Entry 6N96 (X-ray diffraction, 1.70 A resolution); this record covers chains A and F of the 6 polymer chains in the assembly.

# Chain A (and F)
Molecule: Methylmalonyl-CoA decarboxylase
Source organism: Escherichia coli (strain K12)
Notes: EC 4.1.1.-; chain F of this document is another copy of the same molecule, construct and numbering; everything in this record applies to it too
Reference sequence: P52045 (SCPB_ECOLI); numbering as in UniProt (aligned over 1-261)
Amino-acid sequence (261 residues; row label = number of the first residue in the row):
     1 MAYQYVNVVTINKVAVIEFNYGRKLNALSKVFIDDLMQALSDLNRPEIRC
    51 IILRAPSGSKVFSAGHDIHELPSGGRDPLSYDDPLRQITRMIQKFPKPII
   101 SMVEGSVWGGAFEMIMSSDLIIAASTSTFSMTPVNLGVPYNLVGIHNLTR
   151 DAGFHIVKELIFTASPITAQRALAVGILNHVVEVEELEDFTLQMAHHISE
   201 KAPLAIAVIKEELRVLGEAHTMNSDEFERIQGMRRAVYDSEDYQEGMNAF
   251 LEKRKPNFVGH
Not modelled in the structure: 1
Differences from the reference sequence: engineered mutation Ala2 (Ser in P52045)
Small-molecule neighbours: LCV / SO5: Lys24, Leu25, Ala27, Lys60, Val61, Ala64, Gly65, His66, Asp67, Ile68, His69, Leu71, Leu85, Trp108, Gly109, Gly110, Met131, Thr132, Pro133, Leu136, Val138, Tyr140, Phe250, Lys253
Swiss-Prot annotation at these positions:
  - binding site (substrate): Ala64 to Ile68, Gly110, Thr132, Lys253

# Interface between chain A and chain F
Residue-residue contacts - 53 pairs, chain A then chain F:
  Gly75(A) - Arg76(F)  hydrogen bond (backbone-side chain)
  Arg76(A) - Gly75(F)  hydrogen bond (side chain-backbone)
  Arg76(A) - Asp239(F)  salt bridge
  Asp77(A) - Arg235(F)  salt bridge
  Ser80(A) - Arg235(F)  hydrogen bond
  Tyr81(A) - Asp225(F)  hydrogen bond
  Tyr81(A) - Glu228(F)
  Tyr81(A) - Arg229(F)
  Arg90(A) - Asp225(F)
  Asn141(A) - Glu228(F)  hydrogen bond
  Leu142(A) - Ser224(F)
  Leu142(A) - Glu228(F)  hydrogen bond (backbone-side chain)
  Val143(A) - Ser224(F)
  Val143(A) - Asp225(F)
  Val143(A) - Glu228(F)  hydrogen bond (backbone-side chain)
  Glu218(A) - Asn223(F)
  Glu218(A) - Asp225(F)
  His220(A) - Asn223(F)
  Thr221(A) - Thr221(F)  hydrogen bond
  Thr221(A) - Met222(F)
  Thr221(A) - Asn223(F)
  Met222(A) - Thr221(F)
  Met222(A) - Met222(F)  hydrogen bond (backbone-backbone)
  Met222(A) - Phe227(F)
  Asn223(A) - Glu218(F)
  Asn223(A) - His220(F)
  Asn223(A) - Thr221(F)
  Asn223(A) - Phe227(F)
  Ser224(A) - Leu142(F)
  Ser224(A) - Val143(F)
  Ser224(A) - Met222(F)
  Ser224(A) - Phe227(F)
  Asp225(A) - Tyr81(F)  hydrogen bond
  Asp225(A) - Arg90(F)
  Asp225(A) - Val143(F)
  Asp225(A) - Glu218(F)
  Phe227(A) - Met222(F)
  Phe227(A) - Asn223(F)
  Phe227(A) - Ser224(F)
  Phe227(A) - Phe227(F)  hydrophobic
  Phe227(A) - Glu228(F)
  Glu228(A) - Tyr81(F)
  Glu228(A) - Asn141(F)  hydrogen bond
  Glu228(A) - Leu142(F)  hydrogen bond (side chain-backbone)
  Glu228(A) - Val143(F)  hydrogen bond (side chain-backbone)
  Glu228(A) - Phe227(F)
  Arg229(A) - Tyr81(F)
  Gln231(A) - Arg235(F)
  Arg235(A) - Arg76(F)
  Arg235(A) - Asp77(F)  hydrogen bond (side chain-backbone)
  Arg235(A) - Ser80(F)  hydrogen bond
  Tyr238(A) - Arg76(F)
  Asp239(A) - Arg76(F)  salt bridge
Interface residues without a listed pair, chain A (25 interface residues in all): Arg86, Gly232
Interface residues without a listed pair, chain F (25 interface residues in all): Leu79, Arg86, Gln231, Gly232

# Overview
Chain A and chain F each contribute 25 residues to their interface; the contacts include 15 hydrogen bonds and
3 salt bridges. Polar pairs include Arg76(A)-Asp239(F), Asp77(A)-Arg235(F) and Gly75(A)-Arg76(F). Chain A
binds LCV / SO5. Curated annotation (UniProt) lists 8 substrate-binding residues on chain A.
Chain A and chain F are both Methylmalonyl-CoA decarboxylase (Escherichia coli (strain K12)); the structure,
Methylmalonyl-CoA decarboxylase in complex with 2-sulfonate-propionyl-oxa(dethia)-CoA, was determined by X-ray
diffraction, deposited together with 6N92, 6N93, 6N94, 6N95 and 6N97.
